5GJA - chains C and H of the 8 polymer chains in the assembly; structure by X-ray diffraction, 2.10 A resolution.

[Chain C (and H)]
Molecule: 1-aminocyclopropane-1-carboxylate oxidase 2
Source organism: Arabidopsis thaliana
Notes: EC 1.14.17.4; chain H of this document is another copy of the same molecule, construct and numbering; everything in this record applies to it too
UniProt: Q41931 (ACCO2_ARATH); residues 1-303 here = UniProt positions 1-303
Sequence (303 residues; row label = number of the first residue in the row):
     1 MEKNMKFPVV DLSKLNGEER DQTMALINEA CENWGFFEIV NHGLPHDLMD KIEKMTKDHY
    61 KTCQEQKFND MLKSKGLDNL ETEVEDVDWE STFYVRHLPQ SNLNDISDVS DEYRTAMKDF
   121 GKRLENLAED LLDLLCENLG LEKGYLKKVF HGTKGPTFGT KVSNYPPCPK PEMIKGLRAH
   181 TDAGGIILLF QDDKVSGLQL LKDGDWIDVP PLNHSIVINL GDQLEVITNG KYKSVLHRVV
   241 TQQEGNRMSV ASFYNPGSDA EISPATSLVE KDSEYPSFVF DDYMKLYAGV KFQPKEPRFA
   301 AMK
Not modelled in the structure: 1-5 (chain H: 1-5, 70-80)
Ion coordination: Zn2+: His180, Asp182, His237 (together with pyridine-2-carboxylic acid)
Small-molecule neighbours: pyridine-2-carboxylic acid (6PC): Lys161, Tyr165, Leu177, His180, Asp182, Ile187, Leu189, Asn219, His237, Ala251, Phe253, Lys291
Curated features (UniProtKB/Swiss-Prot):
  - binding site (Fe cation): His180, Asp182, His237
  - binding site (2-oxoglutarate): Arg247
What the authors report for this chain:
  - mutagenesis - K161A/A251L, K161A/F253A, H180A: abolished binding to pyridine-2-carboxylic acid
  - binding site for pyridine-2-carboxylic acid: Lys161, Ile187, Leu189, Ala251, Phe253, Lys291
  - mutagenesis - K161A: decreased binding to pyridine-2-carboxylic acid
  - mutagenesis - K161A: decreased catalytic activity
  - mutagenesis - K161A/A251L, K161A/F253A: abolished catalytic activity

[Interface between chain C and chain H]
Contacting residue pairs (13; chain C residue first):
  Lys6(C) with Glu18(H)
  Glu18(C) with Lys143(H), salt bridge
  Glu19(C) with Glu137(H)
  Gln22(C) with Leu15(H); Asn16(H); Gly17(H); Arg20(H)
  Ala25(C) with Asn16(H)
  Leu26(C) with Gly17(H)
  Glu29(C) with Asn16(H); Gly17(H); Glu18(H), hydrogen bond (side chain-backbone)
  Trp34(C) with Glu18(H), hydrogen bond

[Summary]
8 residues of chain C and 7 residues of chain H are in contact; the contacts include 2 hydrogen bonds and 1
salt bridge. Polar contacts include Glu18(C)-Lys143(H), Glu29(C)-Glu18(H) and Trp34(C)-Glu18(H). From the
paper: a binding site for pyridine-2-carboxylic acid at Lys161(C), Ile187(C) and Leu189(C) among others;
K161A/A251L, K161A/F253A and H180A of chain C abolish binding to pyridine-2-carboxylic acid.
Both chains are 1-aminocyclopropane-1-carboxylate oxidase 2 (Arabidopsis thaliana). Entry 5GJA (Crystal
structure of Arabidopsis thaliana ACO2 in complex with 2-PA) was determined by X-ray diffraction (same
publication as 5GJ9).
